7OUG - chains E and I of the 10 polymer chains in the assembly; structure by electron microscopy, 3.10 A resolution.

[Chain E]
Protein: Integrase
Source organism: Simian T-lymphotropic virus 1
UniProt: Q4QY51 (Q4QY51_9STL1); residues -2 to 297 here correspond to UniProt positions 597-896 (UniProt number = residue number + 599)
Sequence (301 residues; each row starts with the number of its first residue; numbers below 1 keep their minus sign (Gly-3 is residue -3)):
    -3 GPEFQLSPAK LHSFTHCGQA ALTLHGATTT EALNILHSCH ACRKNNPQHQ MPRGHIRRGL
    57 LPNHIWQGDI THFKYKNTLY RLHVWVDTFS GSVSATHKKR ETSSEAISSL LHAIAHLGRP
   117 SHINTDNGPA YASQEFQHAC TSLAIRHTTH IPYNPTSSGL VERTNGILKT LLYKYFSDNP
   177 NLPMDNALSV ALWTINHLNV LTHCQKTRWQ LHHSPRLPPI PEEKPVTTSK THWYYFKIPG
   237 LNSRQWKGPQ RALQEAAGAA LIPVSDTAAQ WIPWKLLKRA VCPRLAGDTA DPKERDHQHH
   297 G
Disordered / not traced: -3 to 2, 281-297
Differences from the reference sequence: expression tag (-3, -1 to 0); engineered mutation Glu219 (Ala818 in Q4QY51)
Metal / ion sites: Zn2+: His8, His12, Cys35, Cys38; Mg2+ site 1: Asp65, Asp122 (together with raltegravir, mk0518); Mg2+ site 2: Asp65, Glu158 (together with raltegravir, mk0518)
Residues lining bound ligands: raltegravir, mk0518: Asp65, Asp122, Asn123, Pro148, Tyr149, Pro151, Thr152, Glu158
Reported in the primary citation:
  - catalytic residues: Asp65, Asp122, Glu158
  - Mg2+ coordination: Asp122
  - mutagenesis - P214D, A219E: increased binding to Isoform 3 of PC4 and SFRS1-interacting protein, Isoform Gamma-2 of Serine/threonine-protein phosphatase 2A 56 kDa regulatory subunit gamma isoform

[Chain I]
Molecule: 30-nt DNA strand
Sequence (30 nucleotides; each row starts with the number of its first residue):
     1 ACTGTGTTTG GCGCTTCTCT CCCGGAGAGA
Disordered / not traced: 22-30

[Interface between chain E and chain I]
Contacting residue pairs (42):
  Gly50(E) with DG4(I), sugar contact
  His51(E) with DT3(I), base contact; DG4(I), phosphate contact; DT5(I), phosphate contact
  Ile52(E) with DG4(I), phosphate contact; DT5(I), hydrogen bond to the phosphate
  Arg53(E) with DA1(I), hydrogen bond to the phosphate; DC2(I), salt bridge to the phosphate; DT3(I), base contact
  Arg54(E) with DT5(I), phosphate contact; DG6(I), salt bridge to the phosphate
  Thr144(E) with DC2(I), hydrogen bond to the phosphate
  Thr145(E) with DC2(I), phosphate contact
  His146(E) with DT3(I), salt bridge to the phosphate
  Ile147(E) with DC2(I), phosphate contact; DT3(I), hydrogen bond to the phosphate
  Asn150(E) with DG4(I), hydrogen bond to the phosphate
  Thr152(E) with DG4(I), hydrogen bond to the phosphate
  Ser153(E) with DT3(I), hydrogen bond to the phosphate; DG4(I), phosphate contact
  Gly155(E) with DG4(I), hydrogen bond to the base; DT5(I), sugar contact
  Leu156(E) with DT5(I), sugar contact; DG6(I), phosphate contact
  Glu158(E) with DG4(I), base contact
  Arg159(E) with DT5(I), base contact; DG6(I), hydrogen bond to the base
  Ile163(E) with DG6(I), phosphate contact; DT7(I), sugar contact
  Leu197(E) with DT7(I), phosphate contact
  Thr198(E) with DT7(I), hydrogen bond to the phosphate
  His199(E) with DT7(I), base contact
  Arg204(E) with DG6(I), phosphate contact; DT7(I), salt bridge to the phosphate
  Gln250(E) with DA1(I), hydrogen bond to the base
  Ala252(E) with DC2(I), base contact
  Ala253(E) with DC2(I), base contact; DT3(I), base contact
  Gly254(E) with DT3(I), sugar contact
  Ala255(E) with DC2(I), sugar contact
  Trp267(E) with DA1(I), base contact; DC2(I), base contact
Also at the interface, not in a pair above, chain E (30 interface residues in all): Lys170, Val196, Pro269
Also at the interface, not in a pair above, chain I (8 interface residues in all): DT8

[In short]
Chain E and chain I form an interface of 30 and 8 residues respectively; the contacts include 11 hydrogen
bonds and 4 salt bridges. Among the polar pairs are Gly155(E)-DG4(I), Arg159(E)-DG6(I) and Gln250(E)-DA1(I).
From the paper: catalytic residues Asp65(E), Asp122(E) and Glu158(E); P214D and A219E of chain E increase
binding to Isoform 3 of PC4 and SFRS1-interacting protein, Isoform Gamma-2 of Serine/threonine-protein
phosphatase 2A 56 kDa regulatory subunit gamma isoform.
Chain E is Integrase (Simian T-lymphotropic virus 1) and chain I is a 30-nt DNA strand; the structure, STLV-1
intasome:B56 in complex with the strand-transfer inhibitor raltegravir, was determined by electron microscopy,
deposited together with 7OUF and 7OUH.
